Entry 3LJA (X-ray diffraction, 2.75 A resolution); this record covers chains F and I of the 10 polymer chains in the assembly.

# Chain F
Molecule: Histone H4
Organism: Xenopus laevis
UniProtKB: P62799 (H4_XENLA); residues 1-102 here correspond to UniProt positions 2-103 (UniProt number = residue number + 1)
Chain sequence (102 residues; row label = number of the first residue in the row):
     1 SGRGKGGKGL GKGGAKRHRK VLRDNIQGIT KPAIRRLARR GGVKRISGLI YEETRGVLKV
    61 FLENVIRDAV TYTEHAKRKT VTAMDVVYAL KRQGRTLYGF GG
Not modelled in the structure: 1-15
UniProt features mapped onto this chain:
  - DNA-binding region: Lys16 to Lys20
  - modified residue: Ser1 (N-acetylserine), Arg3 (Asymmetric dimethylarginine), Lys5 (N6-(2-hydroxyisobutyryl)lysine), Lys8 (N6-(2-hydroxyisobutyryl)lysine), Lys12 (N6-(2-hydroxyisobutyryl)lysine), Lys16 (N6-(2-hydroxyisobutyryl)lysine), Lys20 (N6,N6,N6-trimethyllysine), Lys31 (N6-(2-hydroxyisobutyryl)lysine), Lys44 (N6-(2-hydroxyisobutyryl)lysine), Ser47 (Phosphoserine), Tyr51 (Phosphotyrosine), Lys59 (N6-(2-hydroxyisobutyryl)lysine), Lys77 (N6-(2-hydroxyisobutyryl)lysine), Lys79 (N6-(2-hydroxyisobutyryl)lysine), Tyr88 (Phosphotyrosine), Lys91 (N6-(2-hydroxyisobutyryl)lysine)
  - cross-link (Glycyl lysine isopeptide (Lys-Gly)): Lys31 (interchain with G-Cter in UFM1), Lys91 (interchain with G-Cter in ubiquitin)

# Chain I
Molecule: 147-nt DNA strand
Sequence (147 nucleotides; row label = number of the first residue in the row; numbers below 1 keep their minus sign (DA-73 is residue -73)):
   -73 ATCAATATCC ACCTGCAGAT ACTACCAAAA GTGTATTTGG AAACTGCTCC ATCAAAAGGC
   -13 ATGTTCAGCT GGAATCCAGC TGAACATGCC TTTTGATGGA GCAGTTTCCA AATACACTTT
    47 TGGTAGTATC TGCAGGTGGA TATTGAT
Ion coordination: Mn2+ site 1 near DG-35 (its only coordinating residue here); Mn2+ site 2 near DG-34 (its only coordinating residue here); Mn2+ site 3 near DG-3 (its only coordinating residue here); Mn2+ site 4 near DG-2 (its only coordinating residue here); Mn2+ site 5 near DG5 (its only coordinating residue here); Mn2+ site 6 near DC11 (its only coordinating residue here); Mn2+ site 7 near DG27 (its only coordinating residue here); Mn2+ site 8 near DG48 (its only coordinating residue here); Mn2+ site 9 near DG61 (its only coordinating residue here); Mn2+ site 10 near DG65 (its only coordinating residue here)

# Interface between chain F and chain I
Contacting residue pairs (12; chain F residue first):
  Lys16(F) - DG24(I)  hydrogen bond to the phosphate
  Lys16(F) - DG25(I)  salt bridge to the phosphate
  Arg45(F) - DT7(I)  hydrogen bond to the sugar
  Arg45(F) - DG8(I)  phosphate contact
  Ile46(F) - DT7(I)  sugar contact
  Ile46(F) - DG8(I)  hydrogen bond to the phosphate
  Ser47(F) - DT7(I)  phosphate contact
  Gly48(F) - DT7(I)  hydrogen bond to the phosphate
  Arg78(F) - DC28(I)  phosphate contact
  Lys79(F) - DG27(I)  salt bridge to the phosphate
  Lys79(F) - DC28(I)  hydrogen bond to the phosphate
  Thr80(F) - DC28(I)  hydrogen bond to the phosphate
Other interface residues (no listed pair), chain F (9 interface residues in all): Lys77
Other interface residues (no listed pair), chain I (8 interface residues in all): DC6, DA29

# In short
9 residues of chain F face 8 of chain I across their interface, with 6 hydrogen bonds and 2 salt bridges.
Among the polar pairs are Arg45(F)-DT7(I), Lys16(F)-DG24(I) and Ile46(F)-DG8(I). From UniProt: a DNA-binding
region on chain F.
Chain F is Histone H4 (Xenopus laevis) and chain I is a 147-nt DNA strand; the structure, Using Soft X-Rays
for a Detailed Picture of Divalent Metal Binding in the Nucleosome, was determined by X-ray diffraction.
